Entry 1PU9 (X-ray diffraction, 2.30 A resolution); this record covers chains A and B.

== Chain A ==
Name: Hat A1
From: Tetrahymena thermophila
Reference sequence: Q27198 (Q27198_TETTH); residue numbers follow UniProt; this construct covers 48-210
Chain sequence (163 residues; each row starts with the number of its first residue):
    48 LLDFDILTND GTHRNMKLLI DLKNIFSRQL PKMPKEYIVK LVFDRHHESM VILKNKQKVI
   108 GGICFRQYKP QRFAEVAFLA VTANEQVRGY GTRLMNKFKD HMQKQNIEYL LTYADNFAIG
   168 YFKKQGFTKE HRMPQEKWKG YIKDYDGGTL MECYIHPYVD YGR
Residues lining bound ligands: coenzyme A (COA): Q76, L77, F125, L126, A127, V128, E132, Q133, V134, R135, G136, Y137, G138, T139, F164, Y168, F169

== Chain B ==
Name: Histone H3
Reference sequence: P02303 (H3_YEASTX); residues 305-323 here correspond to UniProt positions 5-23 (UniProt number = residue number - 300)
Chain sequence (19 residues; numbered 305 to 323; the number before each row is that of its first residue):
   305 QTARKSTGGK APRKQLASK
Disordered / not traced: 305-306, 322-323
Residues lining bound ligands: coenzyme A (COA): K314, P316, Q319

== How chain A and chain B interact ==
Contacting residue pairs - 44 pairs, chain A then chain B:
  L77(A) - P316(B)  hydrophobic
  K79(A) - A315(B)
  K79(A) - R317(B)
  M80(A) - G313(B)
  M80(A) - K314(B)
  M80(A) - A315(B)  hydrophobic
  E83(A) - K309(B)  salt bridge
  Y84(A) - K309(B)
  Y84(A) - T311(B)
  Y84(A) - G313(B)
  K87(A) - R308(B)
  K87(A) - K309(B)  hydrogen bond (side chain-backbone)
  K87(A) - S310(B)  hydrogen bond
  L88(A) - K309(B)
  L88(A) - S310(B)
  L88(A) - T311(B)
  L88(A) - G312(B)
  L88(A) - G313(B)
  H94(A) - G312(B)
  Y115(A) - T311(B)
  E122(A) - T311(B)  hydrogen bond
  E122(A) - G312(B)
  V123(A) - G312(B)
  V123(A) - K314(B)
  A124(A) - G312(B)
  A124(A) - G313(B)
  A124(A) - K314(B)  hydrogen bond (backbone-backbone)
  F125(A) - G313(B)
  F125(A) - K314(B)
  L126(A) - K314(B)
  Q133(A) - Q319(B)
  T159(A) - K314(B)
  Y160(A) - K314(B)
  D162(A) - P316(B)
  D162(A) - R317(B)  salt bridge
  N163(A) - P316(B)
  N163(A) - R317(B)  hydrogen bond
  N163(A) - K318(B)  hydrogen bond (side chain-backbone)
  F164(A) - P316(B)  hydrophobic
  F164(A) - K318(B)
  F164(A) - Q319(B)
  A165(A) - P316(B)  hydrophobic
  F169(A) - K314(B)
  Y192(A) - T311(B)
Also at the interface, not in a pair above, chain A (25 interface residues in all): D91, R113

== Overview ==
25 residues of chain A face 12 of chain B across their interface; the contacts include 6 hydrogen bonds and 2
salt bridges. Among the polar pairs are E83(A)-K309(B), D162(A)-R317(B) and K87(A)-K309(B). Coenzyme A is
bound between chain A and chain B.
Here chain A is Hat A1 (Tetrahymena thermophila) and chain B is Histone H3. Entry 1PU9 (Crystal Structure of
Tetrahymena GCN5 with Bound Coenzyme A and a 19-residue Histone H3 Peptide) was determined by X-ray
diffraction, deposited together with 1PUA and 1Q2C.
